7P30 - chains 3 and 5 of the 14 polymer chains in the assembly; structure by electron microscopy, 3.00 A resolution.

# Chain 3
Protein: DNA replication licensing factor MCM3
From: Saccharomyces cerevisiae (strain ATCC 204508 / S288c)
Notes: EC 3.6.4.12
UniProtKB: P24279 (MCM3_YEAST); residues 1-971 here = UniProt positions 1-971
Chain sequence (1006 residues; row label = number of the first residue in the row; numbers below 1 keep their minus sign (Met-34 is residue -34)):
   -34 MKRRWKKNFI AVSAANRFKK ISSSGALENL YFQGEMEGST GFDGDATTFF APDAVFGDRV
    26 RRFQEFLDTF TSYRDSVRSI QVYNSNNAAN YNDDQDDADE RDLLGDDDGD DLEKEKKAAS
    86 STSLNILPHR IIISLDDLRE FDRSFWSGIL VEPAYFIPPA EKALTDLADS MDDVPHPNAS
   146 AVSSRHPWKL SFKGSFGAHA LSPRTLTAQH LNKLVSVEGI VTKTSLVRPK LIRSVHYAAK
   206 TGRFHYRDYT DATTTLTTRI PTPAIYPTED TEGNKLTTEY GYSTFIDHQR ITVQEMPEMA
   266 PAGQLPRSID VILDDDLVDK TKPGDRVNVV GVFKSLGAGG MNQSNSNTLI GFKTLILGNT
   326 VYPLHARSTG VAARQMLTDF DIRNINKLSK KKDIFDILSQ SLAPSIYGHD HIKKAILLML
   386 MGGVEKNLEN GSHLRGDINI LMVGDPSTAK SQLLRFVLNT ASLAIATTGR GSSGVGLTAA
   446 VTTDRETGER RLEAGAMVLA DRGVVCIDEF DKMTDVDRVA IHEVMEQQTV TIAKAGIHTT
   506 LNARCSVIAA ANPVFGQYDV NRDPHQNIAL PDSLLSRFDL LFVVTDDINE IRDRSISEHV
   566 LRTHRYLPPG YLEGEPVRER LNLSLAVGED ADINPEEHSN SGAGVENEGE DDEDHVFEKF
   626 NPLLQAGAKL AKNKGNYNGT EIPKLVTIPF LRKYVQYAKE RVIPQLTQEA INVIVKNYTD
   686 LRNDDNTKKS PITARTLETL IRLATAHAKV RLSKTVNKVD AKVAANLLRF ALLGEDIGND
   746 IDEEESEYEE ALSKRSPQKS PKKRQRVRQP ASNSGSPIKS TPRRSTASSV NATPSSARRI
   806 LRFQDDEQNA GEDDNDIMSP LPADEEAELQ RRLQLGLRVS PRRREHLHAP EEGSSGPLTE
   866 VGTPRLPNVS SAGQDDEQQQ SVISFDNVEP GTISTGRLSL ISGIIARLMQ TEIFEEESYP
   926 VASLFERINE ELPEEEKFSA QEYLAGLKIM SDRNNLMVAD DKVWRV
Not modelled in the structure: -34 to 15, 54-89, 139-150, 571-650, 739-971
Sequence notes: initiating methionine (-34); expression tag (-33 to 0)
Curated features (UniProtKB/Swiss-Prot):
  - motif: Ser541 to Asp544 (Arginine finger)
  - binding site (ATP): Gly409 to Ser416
  - modified residue: Ser761 (Phosphoserine), Ser777 (Phosphoserine), Ser781 (Phosphoserine), Thr868 (Phosphothreonine)
  - mutagenesis: Lys415 (K415A: No effect on MCM2-7 complex helicase activity. Loss of MCM2-7 complex helicase activity; when associated with MCM5 A-422. Reduces MCM2-7 complex helicase activity ...)
Metal / ion sites: Mg2+: Ser416 (together with ADP)
Small-molecule neighbours:
  - ADP (adenosine-5'-diphosphate), molecule 1: Ser370, Ile371, Tyr372, Asp410, Pro411, Ser412, Thr413, Ala414, Lys415, Ser416, Gln417, Ile561
  - ADP, molecule 2: Leu399, Glu491, Gln492, Ala699, Arg700, Glu703

# Chain 5
Protein: Minichromosome maintenance protein 5
From: Saccharomyces cerevisiae (strain ATCC 204508 / S288c)
Notes: EC 3.6.4.12
UniProtKB: P29496 (MCM5_YEAST); residues 1-775 here = UniProt positions 1-775
Chain sequence (775 residues; numbered 1 to 775; the number before each row is that of its first residue):
     1 MSFDRPEIYS APVLQGESPN DDDNTEIIKS FKNFILEFRL DSQFIYRDQL RNNILVKNYS
    61 LTVNMEHLIG YNEDIYKKLS DEPSDIIPLF ETAITQVAKR ISILSRAQSA NNNDKDPENT
   121 SMDTDSLLLN SLPTFQLILN SNANQIPLRD LDSEHVSKIV RLSGIIISTS VLSSRATYLS
   181 IMCRNCRHTT SITINNFNSI TGNTVSLPRS CLSTIESESS MANESNIGDE STKKNCGPDP
   241 YIIIHESSKF IDQQFLKLQE IPELVPVGEM PRNLTMTCDR YLTNKVIPGT RVTIVGIYSI
   301 YNSKNGAGSG RSGGGNGGSG VAIRTPYIKI LGIQSDVETS SIWNSVTMFT EEEEEEFLQL
   361 SRNPKLYEIL TNSIAPSIFG NEDIKKAIVC LLMGGSKKIL PDGMRLRGDI NVLLLGDPGT
   421 AKSQLLKFVE KVSPIAVYTS GKGSSAAGLT ASVQRDPMTR EFYLEGGAMV LADGGVVCID
   481 EFDKMRDEDR VAIHEAMEQQ TISIAKAGIT TVLNSRTSVL AAANPIYGRY DDLKSPGDNI
   541 DFQTTILSRF DMIFIVKDDH NEERDISIAN HVINIHTGNA NAMQNQQEEN GSEISIEKMK
   601 RYITYCRLKC APRLSPQAAE KLSSNFVTIR KQLLINELES TERSSIPITI RQLEAIIRIT
   661 ESLAKLELSP IAQERHVDEA IRLFQASTMD AASQDPIGGL NQASGTSLSE IRRFEQELKR
   721 RLPIGWSTSY QTLRREFVDT HRFSQLALDK ALYALEKHET IQLRHQGQNI YRSGV
Not modelled in the structure: 1, 109-130, 196-203, 304-319, 700-775
Curated features (UniProtKB/Swiss-Prot):
  - motif: Ser548 to Asp551 (Arginine finger)
  - binding site (ATP): Gly416 to Ser423
  - mutagenesis: Lys422 (K422A: Loss of MCM2-7 complex helicase activity)
Metal / ion sites: Zn2+: Cys183, Cys186, Cys211, Cys236; Mg2+: Ser423 (together with ADP)
Small-molecule neighbours:
  - ADP (adenosine-5'-diphosphate), molecule 1: Ser377, Ile378, Phe379, Asn381, Asp417, Pro418, Gly419, Thr420, Ala421, Lys422, Ser423, Gln424, Ile568, His571, Val572
  - ADP, molecule 2: Glu498, Gln499, Arg549, Ile650, Arg651, Glu654

# Chain 3 / chain 5 interface
Contacting residue pairs (101):
  Tyr120(3) with Glu246(5); Ser247(5), hydrogen bond
  Thr172(3) with Leu172(5); Asp252(5)
  Ala173(3) with Phe250(5); Ile251(5); Asp252(5), hydrogen bond (backbone-side chain)
  Leu176(3) with Phe250(5), hydrophobic
  Asn177(3) with His245(5)
  Thr187(3) with Glu461(5)
  Lys188(3) with Arg460(5)
  Thr222(3) with Glu246(5)
  Thr223(3) with Ile243(5); Ile244(5); His245(5), hydrogen bond (side chain-backbone); Glu246(5), hydrogen bond
  Ile225(3) with Met182(5), hydrophobic; Arg184(5)
  Gln259(3) with Glu461(5); Phe462(5), hydrogen bond (side chain-backbone)
  Pro262(3) with Ile509(5), hydrophobic; Leu513(5)
  Glu263(3) with Thr511(5), hydrogen bond
  Met264(3) with Trp343(5)
  Ala265(3) with Trp343(5)
  Pro266(3) with Trp343(5)
  Ala267(3) with Trp343(5); Leu471(5), hydrophobic
  Gly268(3) with Leu464(5), hydrogen bond (backbone-backbone)
  Gln269(3) with Ile287(5); Tyr463(5)
  Leu270(3) with Asp456(5); Tyr463(5)
  Pro271(3) with Tyr463(5)
  Arg272(3) with Val171(5)
  Arg291(3) with Thr510(5), hydrogen bond (side chain-backbone)
  Ser300(3) with His245(5), hydrogen bond; Phe250(5)
  Leu301(3) with His245(5)
  Gly302(3) with Ile243(5); His245(5), hydrogen bond (backbone-side chain)
  Ala303(3) with Ile243(5), hydrophobic
  Met306(3) with Leu179(5), hydrophobic; Val205(5); Ser206(5), hydrogen bond (backbone-side chain); Leu207(5)
  Gln308(3) with Ser206(5), hydrogen bond (backbone-side chain); Arg209(5); Asp239(5), hydrogen bond (backbone-side chain)
  Ser309(3) with Arg209(5)
  Thr313(3) with Arg175(5); Thr204(5)
  Gly316(3) with Ser173(5); Ser174(5)
  Phe317(3) with Ser174(5), hydrogen bond (backbone-backbone); His245(5)
  Arg332(3) with Val512(5)
  Ser333(3) with Thr510(5), hydrogen bond (backbone-side chain); Val512(5)
  Ala368(3) with Asp402(5)
  Pro369(3) with Asp402(5)
  Ser370(3) with Leu400(5); Asp402(5), hydrogen bond
  Pro411(3) with Arg651(5), hydrogen bond (backbone-side chain)
  Ser412(3) with Thr649(5); Arg651(5)
  Ser416(3) with Gln499(5)
  Gln417(3) with Met404(5); Gln499(5), hydrogen bond
  Arg420(3) with Glu495(5), salt bridge; Thr501(5), hydrogen bond
  Phe421(3) with Met404(5), hydrophobic
  Ala431(3) with Ser503(5)
  Thr432(3) with Ala505(5)
  Thr433(3) with Val491(5)
  Ser437(3) with Ala505(5)
  Val446(3) with Ala507(5), hydrophobic
  Glu451(3) with Arg460(5), salt bridge
  Glu458(3) with Arg455(5), salt bridge; Ala507(5)
  Ala459(3) with Ala507(5)
  Glu474(3) with Val491(5)
  Lys477(3) with Asp487(5), salt bridge
  Gln522(3) with Arg643(5), hydrogen bond; Pro647(5)
  Ile553(3) with Arg630(5); Leu634(5)
  Asp558(3) with Arg630(5), salt bridge
  Arg559(3) with Ser624(5); Val627(5)
  Ile561(3) with Ile650(5), hydrophobic
  Ser562(3) with Ser623(5), hydrogen bond
  Glu563(3) with Ser623(5)
  Val565(3) with Glu654(5)
  Leu566(3) with Ala619(5), hydrophobic
  His569(3) with Lys398(5), hydrogen bond; Leu406(5); Glu654(5); Ile657(5)
  Arg570(3) with Arg613(5); Leu614(5)
Interface residues without a listed pair, chain 3 (85 interface residues in all): Ala119, Ile185, Leu221, Arg224, Pro226, Asn307, Leu314, Thr319, Thr334, Leu423, Asn424, Arg435, Gly436, Val440, Gly441, Leu464, Gly521, Glu555, Thr568, Ile653
Interface residues without a listed pair, chain 5 (85 interface residues in all): Ala176, Ile242, Ser248, Phe255, Pro401, Gly403, Arg405, Pro457, Met458, Glu465, Glu488, Glu498, Lys506, Gly508, Thr545, Pro616, Phe626, Lys631, Glu637, Leu653

# Summary
The chain 3/chain 5 interface involves 85 residues from each chain, with 22 hydrogen bonds and 5 salt bridges.
Polar pairs include Arg420(3)-Glu495(5), Glu451(3)-Arg460(5) and Glu458(3)-Arg455(5). One ADP molecule is
bound between chain 3 and chain 5. Bound to chain 3: ADP.
Here chain 3 is DNA replication licensing factor MCM3 and chain 5 is Minichromosome maintenance protein 5,
both from Saccharomyces cerevisiae (strain ATCC 204508 / S288c). Entry 7P30 (3.0 A resolution structure of a
DNA-loaded MCM double hexamer) was determined by electron microscopy, deposited together with 7P5Z.
